Entry 3AOH (X-ray diffraction, 4.10 A resolution (low resolution: residue-level contacts below are approximate; hydrogen-bond / salt-bridge calls are withheld)); this record covers chains A and B of the 8 polymer chains in the assembly.

== Chain A (and B) ==
Name: DNA-directed RNA polymerase subunit alpha
From: Thermus thermophilus
Notes: EC 2.7.7.6; chain B of this document is another copy of the same molecule, construct and numbering; everything in this record applies to it too
UniProtKB: Q5SHR6 (RPOA_THET8); residues 1-315 here = UniProt positions 1-315
Chain sequence (315 residues; row label = number of the first residue in the row):
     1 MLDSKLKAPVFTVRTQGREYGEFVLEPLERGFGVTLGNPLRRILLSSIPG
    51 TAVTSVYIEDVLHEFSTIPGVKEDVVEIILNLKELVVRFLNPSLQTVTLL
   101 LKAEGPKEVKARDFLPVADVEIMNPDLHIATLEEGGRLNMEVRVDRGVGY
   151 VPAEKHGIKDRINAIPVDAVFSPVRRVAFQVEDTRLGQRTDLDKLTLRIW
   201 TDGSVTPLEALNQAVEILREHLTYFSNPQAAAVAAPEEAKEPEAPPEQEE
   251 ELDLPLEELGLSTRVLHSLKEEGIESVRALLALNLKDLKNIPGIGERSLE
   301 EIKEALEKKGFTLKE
Not modelled in the structure: 1-6, 230-315

== Interface between chain A and chain B ==
Pairs across the interface - 47 pairs, chain A then chain B:
  Ala8(A) - Tyr224(B)
  Pro9(A) - Tyr224(B)
  Val10(A) - Gln229(B)
  Phe11(A) - Tyr224(B)
  Phe11(A) - Phe225(B)
  Phe11(A) - Ser226(B)
  Phe11(A) - Asn227(B)
  Phe11(A) - Pro228(B)
  Val13(A) - Pro228(B)
  Val13(A) - Gln229(B)
  Leu25(A) - Tyr224(B)
  Leu25(A) - Phe225(B)
  Arg30(A) - Ser46(B)
  Gly31(A) - Arg42(B)
  Phe32(A) - Ser47(B)
  Phe32(A) - His221(B)
  Val34(A) - Arg42(B)
  Thr35(A) - Pro39(B)
  Thr35(A) - Arg42(B)
  Thr35(A) - Ile43(B)
  Leu36(A) - Leu218(B)
  Leu36(A) - Phe225(B)
  Pro39(A) - Thr35(B)
  Pro39(A) - Pro39(B)
  Leu40(A) - Phe225(B)
  Arg42(A) - Gly31(B)
  Arg42(A) - Val34(B)
  Arg42(A) - Thr35(B)
  Ser47(A) - Phe32(B)
  Val215(A) - Leu222(B)
  Leu218(A) - Leu222(B)
  Arg219(A) - Arg219(B)
  Arg219(A) - Leu222(B)
  Leu222(A) - Val215(B)
  Leu222(A) - Leu218(B)
  Leu222(A) - Arg219(B)
  Leu222(A) - Leu222(B)
  Tyr224(A) - Pro9(B)
  Tyr224(A) - Phe11(B)
  Tyr224(A) - Leu25(B)
  Phe225(A) - Phe11(B)
  Phe225(A) - Leu25(B)
  Asn227(A) - Phe11(B)
  Pro228(A) - Phe11(B)
  Pro228(A) - Val13(B)
  Gln229(A) - Phe11(B)
  Gln229(A) - Val13(B)
Interface residues without a listed pair, chain A (32 interface residues in all): Thr12, Leu28, Asn38, Ile43, Ser46, His221, Ser226
Interface residues without a listed pair, chain B (28 interface residues in all): Thr12, Leu36, Asn38, Leu40

== In short ==
The interface between chain A and chain B involves 32 residues on one side and 28 on the other.
Chain A and chain B are both DNA-directed RNA polymerase subunit alpha (Thermus thermophilus); the structure,
RNA polymerase-Gfh1 complex (Crystal type 1), was determined by X-ray diffraction, deposited together with
3AOI.
